Entry 7YPK (electron microscopy, 3.40 A resolution); this record covers chains A and D of the 7 polymer chains in the assembly.

Chain A (and D):
Protein: Lon protease
Source organism: Meiothermus taiwanensis
Notes: EC 3.4.21.53; chain D of this document is another copy of the same molecule, construct and numbering; everything in this record applies to it too
Reference sequence: A0A059VAZ3 (A0A059VAZ3_9DEIN); residues 1-793 here = UniProt positions 1-793
Sequence (793 residues; each row starts with the number of its first residue):
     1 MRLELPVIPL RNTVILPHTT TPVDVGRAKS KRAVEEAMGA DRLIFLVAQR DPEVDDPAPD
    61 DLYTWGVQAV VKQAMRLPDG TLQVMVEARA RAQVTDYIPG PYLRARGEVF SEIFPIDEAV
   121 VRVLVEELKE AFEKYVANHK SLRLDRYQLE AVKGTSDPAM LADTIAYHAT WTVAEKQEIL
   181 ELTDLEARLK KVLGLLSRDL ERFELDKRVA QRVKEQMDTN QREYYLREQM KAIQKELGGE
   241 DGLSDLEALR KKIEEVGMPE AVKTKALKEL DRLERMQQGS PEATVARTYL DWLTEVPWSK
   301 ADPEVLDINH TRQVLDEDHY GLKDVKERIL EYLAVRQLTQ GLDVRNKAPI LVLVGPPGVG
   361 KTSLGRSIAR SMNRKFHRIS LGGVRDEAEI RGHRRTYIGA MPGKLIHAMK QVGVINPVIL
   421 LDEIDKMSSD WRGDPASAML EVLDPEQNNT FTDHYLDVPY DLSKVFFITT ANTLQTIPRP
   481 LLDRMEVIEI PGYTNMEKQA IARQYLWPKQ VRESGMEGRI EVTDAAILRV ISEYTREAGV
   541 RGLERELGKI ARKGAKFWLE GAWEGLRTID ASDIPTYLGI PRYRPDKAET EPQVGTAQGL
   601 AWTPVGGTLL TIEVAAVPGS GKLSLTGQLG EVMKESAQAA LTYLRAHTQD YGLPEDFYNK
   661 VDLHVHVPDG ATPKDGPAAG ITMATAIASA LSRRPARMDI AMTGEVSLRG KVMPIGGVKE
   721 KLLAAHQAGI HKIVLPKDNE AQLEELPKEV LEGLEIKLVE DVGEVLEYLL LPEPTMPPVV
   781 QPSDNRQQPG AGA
Unresolved in the structure: 1, 781-793 (chain D: 1, 429-433, 781-793)
Construct notes: engineered mutation Ala678 (Ser in A0A059VAZ3)
Residues lining bound ligands:
  - ADP (adenosine-5'-diphosphate), molecule 1: Asp318, His319, Tyr320, Leu322, Pro356, Pro357, Gly358, Val359, Gly360, Lys361, Thr362, Ser363, Tyr493, Ile501, Tyr505, Val540, Arg541
  - ADP, molecule 2: Asp444, Glu446, Gln447, Arg484
From the paper describing this entry:
  - mutagenesis - M217A, Y224S, Y397A: abolished binding to alpha-S1-casein
  - mutagenesis - S678A (1.38 +/- 0.29 uM): unchanged binding to alpha-S1-casein
  - binding site for alpha-S1-casein: Tyr397, Trp431
  - self-association interface (contacts with another copy of this molecule): Leu205, Val213, Met217, Glu613, Leu708

How chain A and chain D interact:
Residue-residue contacts - 11 pairs, chain A then chain D:
  Arg143(A) - Val120(D)
  Asp145(A) - Ala119(D)
  Asp145(A) - Val120(D)
  Arg222(A) - Glu201(D)  salt bridge
  Arg222(A) - Leu205(D)
  Tyr225(A) - Trp171(D)  hydrophobic
  Tyr225(A) - Arg198(D)  hydrogen bond
  Tyr225(A) - Arg202(D)
  Leu226(A) - Leu205(D)  hydrophobic
  Gln229(A) - Arg202(D)  hydrogen bond
  Gln229(A) - Leu205(D)

In short:
6 residues of chain A face 7 of chain D across their interface, with 2 hydrogen bonds and 1 salt bridge. Polar
pairs include Arg222(A)-Glu201(D), Tyr225(A)-Arg198(D) and Gln229(A)-Arg202(D). Ligands of chain A: ADP. The
paper reports a binding site for alpha-S1-casein at Tyr397(A) and Trp431(A); M217A, Y224S and Y397A of chain A
abolish binding to alpha-S1-casein.
Both chains are Lon protease (Meiothermus taiwanensis). Entry 7YPK (Close-ring hexamer of the substrate-bound
Lon protease with an S678A mutation) was determined by electron microscopy, deposited together with 8K3Y.
